PDB entry 7OE1 | electron microscopy, 3.05 A resolution | chains A and E of the 21 polymer chains in the assembly

== Chain A ==
Molecule: 16S rRNA
Organism: Escherichia coli str. K-12 substr. MG1655
Sequence (1542 nucleotides; row label = number of the first residue in the row):
     1 AAAUUGAAGA GUUUGAUCAU GGCUCAGAUU GAACGCUGGC GGCAGGCCUA ACACAUGCAA
    61 GUCGAACGGU AACAGGAAGA AGCUUGCUUC UUUGCUGACG AGUGGCGGAC GGGUGAGUAA
   121 UGUCUGGGAA ACUGCCUGAU GGAGGGGGAU AACUACUGGA AACGGUAGCU AAUACCGCAU
   181 AACGUCGCAA GACCAAAGAG GGGGACCUUC GGGCCUCUUG CCAUCGGAUG UGCCCAGAUG
   241 GGAUUAGCUA GUAGGUGGGG UAACGGCUCA CCUAGGCGAC GAUCCCUAGC UGGUCUGAGA
   301 GGAUGACCAG CCACACUGGA ACUGAGACAC GGUCCAGACU CCUACGGGAG GCAGCAGUGG
   361 GGAAUAUUGC ACAAUGGGCG CAAGCCUGAU GCAGCCAUGC CGCGUGUAUG AAGAAGGCCU
   421 UCGGGUUGUA AAGUACUUUC AGCGGGGAGG AAGGGAGUAA AGUUAAUACC UUUGCUCAUU
   481 GACGUUACCC GCAGAAGAAG CACCGGCUAA CUCCGUGCCA GCAGCCGCGG UAAUACGGAG
   541 GGUGCAAGCG UUAAUCGGAA UUACUGGGCG UAAAGCGCAC GCAGGCGGUU UGUUAAGUCA
   601 GAUGUGAAAU CCCCGGGCUC AACCUGGGAA CUGCAUCUGA UACUGGCAAG CUUGAGUCUC
   661 GUAGAGGGGG GUAGAAUUCC AGGUGUAGCG GUGAAAUGCG UAGAGAUCUG GAGGAAUACC
   721 GGUGGCGAAG GCGGCCCCCU GGACGAAGAC UGACGCUCAG GUGCGAAAGC GUGGGGAGCA
   781 AACAGGAUUA GAUACCCUGG UAGUCCACGC CGUAAACGAU GUCGACUUGG AGGUUGUGCC
   841 CUUGAGGCGU GGCUUCCGGA GCUAACGCGU UAAGUCGACC GCCUGGGGAG UACGGCCGCA
   901 AGGUUAAAAC UCAAAUGAAU UGACGGGGGC CCGCACAAGC GGUGGAGCAU GUGGUUUAAU
   961 UCGAUGCAAC GCGAAGAACC UUACCUGGUC UUGACAUCCA CGGAAGUUUU CAGAGAUGAG
  1021 AAUGUGCCUU CGGGAACCGU GAGACAGGUG CUGCAUGGCU GUCGUCAGCU CGUGUUGUGA
  1081 AAUGUUGGGU UAAGUCCCGC AACGAGCGCA ACCCUUAUCC UUUGUUGCCA GCGGUCCGGC
  1141 CGGGAACUCA AAGGAGACUG CCAGUGAUAA ACUGGAGGAA GGUGGGGAUG ACGUCAAGUC
  1201 AUCAUGGCCC UUACGACCAG GGCUACACAC GUGCUACAAU GGCGCAUACA AAGAGAAGCG
  1261 ACCUCGCGAG AGCAAGCGGA CCUCAUAAAG UGCGUCGUAG UCCGGAUUGG AGUCUGCAAC
  1321 UCGACUCCAU GAAGUCGGAA UCGCUAGUAA UCGUGGAUCA GAAUGCCACG GUGAAUACGU
  1381 UCCCGGGCCU UGUACACACC GCCCGUCACA CCAUGGGAGU GGGUUGCAAA AGAAGUAGGU
  1441 AGCUUAACCU UCGGGAGGGC GCUUACCACU UUGUGAUUCA UGACUGGGGU GAAGUCGUAA
  1501 CAAGGUAACC GUAGGGGAAC CUGCGGUUGG AUCACCUCCU UA
Not modelled in the structure: 1-4, 1535-1542

== Chain E ==
Molecule: 30S ribosomal protein S5
Organism: Escherichia coli str. K-12 substr. MG1655
UniProtKB: A0A6D2YBZ5 (A0A6D2YBZ5_ECOLI); residues 1-166 here correspond to UniProt positions 2-167 (UniProt number = residue number + 1)
Sequence (166 residues; numbered 1 to 166; the number before each row is that of its first residue):
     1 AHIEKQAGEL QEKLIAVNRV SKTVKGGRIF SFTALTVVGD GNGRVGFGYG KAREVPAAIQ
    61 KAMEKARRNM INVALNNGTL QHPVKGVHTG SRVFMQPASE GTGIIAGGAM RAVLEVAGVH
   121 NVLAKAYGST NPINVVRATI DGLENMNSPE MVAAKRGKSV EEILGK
Not modelled in the structure: 1-8, 159-166

== Interface between chain A and chain E ==
Contacting residue pairs - 67 pairs, chain A then chain E:
  U5(A) - Ser99(E)  base contact
  G6(A) - Ala98(E)  base contact
  G6(A) - Ser99(E)  hydrogen bond to the base
  G6(A) - Thr102(E)  base contact
  G6(A) - Leu123(E)  sugar contact
  A7(A) - Phe94(E)  base contact
  A7(A) - Gln96(E)  hydrogen bond to the base
  A7(A) - Ile105(E)  sugar contact
  A7(A) - Leu123(E)  base contact
  A7(A) - Ala124(E)  hydrogen bond to the sugar
  A7(A) - Tyr127(E)  base contact
  A8(A) - Ile105(E)  phosphate contact
  A8(A) - Ala106(E)  sugar contact
  A8(A) - Gly107(E)  hydrogen bond to the sugar
  A8(A) - Arg111(E)  hydrogen bond to the base
  A8(A) - Ala124(E)  sugar contact
  G9(A) - Gly107(E)  phosphate contact
  G9(A) - Gly108(E)  sugar contact
  G9(A) - Lys125(E)  salt bridge to the phosphate
  G9(A) - Ala126(E)  phosphate contact
  G9(A) - Thr130(E)  sugar contact
  A10(A) - Thr130(E)  phosphate contact
  G15(A) - Ser21(E)  hydrogen bond to the sugar
  G15(A) - Lys22(E)  base contact
  G15(A) - Thr23(E)  sugar contact
  G15(A) - Arg28(E)  hydrogen bond to the sugar
  A16(A) - Val20(E)  sugar contact
  A16(A) - Ser21(E)  hydrogen bond to the sugar
  C18(A) - Thr89(E)  sugar contact
  C18(A) - Asn131(E)  phosphate contact
  C18(A) - Asn134(E)  phosphate contact
  A19(A) - Thr89(E)  phosphate contact
  A19(A) - Ser129(E)  hydrogen bond to the phosphate
  A19(A) - Asn131(E)  phosphate contact
  A19(A) - Asn134(E)  hydrogen bond to the phosphate
  U20(A) - Ser129(E)  phosphate contact
  A559(A) - Lys125(E)  salt bridge to the phosphate
  A560(A) - Tyr127(E)  stacking on the base
  A864(A) - Thr89(E)  sugar contact
  A864(A) - Gly90(E)  sugar contact
  U921(A) - Lys22(E)  sugar contact
  U921(A) - Thr23(E)  hydrogen bond to the base
  G922(A) - Thr23(E)  sugar contact
  G922(A) - Val24(E)  hydrogen bond to the sugar
  G922(A) - Lys25(E)  sugar contact
  A923(A) - Lys25(E)  phosphate contact
  U1073(A) - Lys61(E)  salt bridge to the phosphate
  U1078(A) - His88(E)  sugar contact
  U1078(A) - Thr89(E)  base contact
  U1078(A) - Ile133(E)  sugar contact
  U1078(A) - Asn134(E)  hydrogen bond to the sugar
  U1078(A) - Arg137(E)  hydrogen bond to the sugar
  G1079(A) - Tyr49(E)  hydrogen bond to the phosphate
  A1080(A) - Val20(E)  phosphate contact
  A1080(A) - Ser21(E)  phosphate contact
  A1080(A) - Tyr49(E)  hydrogen bond to the phosphate
  A1080(A) - Lys51(E)  salt bridge to the phosphate
  A1081(A) - Val20(E)  phosphate contact
  A1081(A) - Ser21(E)  phosphate contact
  A1081(A) - Lys22(E)  phosphate contact
  A1081(A) - Ser31(E)  phosphate contact
  A1081(A) - Lys51(E)  salt bridge to the phosphate
  A1396(A) - Thr23(E)  base contact
  A1396(A) - Arg28(E)  hydrogen bond to the sugar
  C1397(A) - Arg28(E)  salt bridge to the phosphate
  A1398(A) - Val24(E)  base contact
  A1398(A) - Lys25(E)  hydrogen bond to the base
Other interface residues (no listed pair), chain A (28 interface residues in all): G558, A865, A1082
Other interface residues (no listed pair), chain E (37 interface residues in all): Gly26, Pro97

== In short ==
28 residues of chain A face 37 of chain E across their interface, with 18 hydrogen bonds, 6 salt bridges and 1
aromatic stacking contact. Polar contacts include G6(A)-Ser99(E), A7(A)-Gln96(E) and A8(A)-Arg111(E).
Chain A is 16S rRNA and chain E is 30S ribosomal protein S5, both from Escherichia coli str. K-12 substr.
MG1655; the structure, 30S ribosomal subunit from E. coli, was determined by electron microscopy, deposited
together with 7OE0 and 7OI0.
